1KYU - chains A and P; structure by X-ray diffraction, 1.80 A resolution.

# Chain A
Name: Alpha-adaptin C
Organism: Mus musculus
Notes: fragment: c-terminal appendage (ear) residues 701-938
UniProtKB: P17427 (AP2A2_MOUSE); residue numbers follow UniProt; this construct covers 701-938
Sequence (247 residues; each row starts with the number of its first residue):
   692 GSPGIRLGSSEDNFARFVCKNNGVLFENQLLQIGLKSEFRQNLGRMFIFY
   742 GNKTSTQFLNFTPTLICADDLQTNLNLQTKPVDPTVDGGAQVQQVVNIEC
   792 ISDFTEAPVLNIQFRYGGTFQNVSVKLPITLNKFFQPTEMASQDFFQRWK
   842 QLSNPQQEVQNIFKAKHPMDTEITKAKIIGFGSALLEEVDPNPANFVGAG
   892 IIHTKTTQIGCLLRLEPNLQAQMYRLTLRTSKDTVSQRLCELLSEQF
Construct notes: cloning artifact (692-700)

# Chain P
Name: Epidermal growth factor receptor substrate 15
UniProtKB: P42567 (EP15_MOUSE); numbering as in UniProt (aligned over 628-632)
Sequence (6 residues; each row starts with the number of its first residue):
   627 GSDPFK
Disordered / not traced: 627

# Interface between chain A and chain P
Residue-residue contacts - 10 pairs, chain A then chain P:
  Phe-836(A) / Phe-631(P)  hydrophobic
  Phe-837(A) / Pro-630(P)
  Phe-837(A) / Phe-631(P)  hydrophobic
  Trp-840(A) / Phe-631(P)
  Lys-841(A) / Pro-630(P)  hydrogen bond (side chain-backbone)
  Lys-841(A) / Lys-632(P)
  Asp-881(A) / Phe-631(P)
  Pro-882(A) / Pro-630(P)
  Arg-905(A) / Asp-629(P)  salt bridge
  Arg-905(A) / Phe-631(P)
Also at the interface, not in a pair above, chain A (8 interface residues in all): Val-888

# Overview
8 residues of chain A face 4 of chain P across their interface, with 1 hydrogen bond and 1 salt bridge. Polar
contacts include Arg-905(A)/Asp-629(P) and Lys-841(A)/Pro-630(P).
Chain A is Alpha-adaptin C (Mus musculus) and chain P is Epidermal growth factor receptor substrate 15; the
structure, Ap-2 clathrin adaptor alpha-appendage in complex with EPS15 dpf peptide, was determined by X-ray
diffraction (same publication as 1KY6, 1KY7, 1KYD and 1KYF).
